7Z0O - chains E and N of the 10 polymer chains in the assembly; structure by electron microscopy, 2.80 A resolution.

== Chain E ==
Protein: RNA polymerase I-specific transcription initiation factor RRN9
Organism: Saccharomyces cerevisiae
Reference sequence: P53437 (RRN9_YEAST); residue numbers follow UniProt; this construct covers 1-365
Sequence (366 residues; each row starts with the number of its first residue; numbering starts at 0):
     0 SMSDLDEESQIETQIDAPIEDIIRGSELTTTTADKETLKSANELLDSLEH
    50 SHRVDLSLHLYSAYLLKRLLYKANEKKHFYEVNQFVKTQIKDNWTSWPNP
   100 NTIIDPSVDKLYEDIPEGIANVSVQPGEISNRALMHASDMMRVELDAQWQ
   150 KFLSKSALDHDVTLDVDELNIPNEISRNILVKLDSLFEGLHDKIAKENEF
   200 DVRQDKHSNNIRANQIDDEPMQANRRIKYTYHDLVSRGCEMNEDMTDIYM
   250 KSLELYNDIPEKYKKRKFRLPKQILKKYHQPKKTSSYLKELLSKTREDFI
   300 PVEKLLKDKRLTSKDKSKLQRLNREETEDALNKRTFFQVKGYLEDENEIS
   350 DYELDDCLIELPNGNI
Disordered / not traced: 0-34, 116-122, 209-226, 361-365
Sequence notes: expression tag (0)
What the authors report for this chain:
  - binding site for Non-template DNA (chain N): Arg295, Lys308

== Chain N ==
Molecule: Non-template DNA
Sequence (151 nucleotides; row label = number of the first residue in the row; numbers below 1 keep their minus sign (DG-190 is residue -190)):
  -190 GAAAAAAAAAATATACGCTAAGATTTTTGGAGAATAGCTTAAATTGAAGT
  -140 TTTTCTCGGCGAGAAATACGTAGTTAAGGCAGAGCGACAGAGAGGGCAAA
   -90 AGAAAATAAAAGTAAGATTTTAGTTTGTAATGGGAGGGGGGGTTTAGTCA
   -40 T
Disordered / not traced: -190 to -91, -51 to -40

== Interface between chain E and chain N ==
Residue-residue contacts - 14 pairs, chain E then chain N:
  Leu290(E) with DA-61(N), phosphate contact
  Lys293(E) with DA-62(N), sugar contact
  Thr294(E) with DA-61(N), hydrogen bond to the phosphate
  Arg295(E) with DA-62(N), sugar contact
  Lys303(E) with DT-60(N), salt bridge to the phosphate
  Lys306(E) with DT-60(N), phosphate contact; DG-59(N), salt bridge to the phosphate
  Asp307(E) with DT-60(N), base contact
  Lys308(E) with DG-59(N), base contact; DG-58(N), hydrogen bond to the base; DG-57(N), hydrogen bond to the base
  Arg309(E) with DA-62(N), sugar contact; DA-61(N), salt bridge to the phosphate; DT-60(N), base contact
Interface residues without a listed pair, chain N (7 interface residues in all): DG-64

== Overview ==
Chain E and chain N form an interface of 9 and 7 residues respectively, with 3 hydrogen bonds and 3 salt
bridges. Polar pairs include Lys308(E)-DG-58(N), Lys308(E)-DG-57(N) and Thr294(E)-DA-61(N). The paper reports
a binding site for Non-template DNA (chain N) at Arg295(E) and Lys308(E).
Here chain E is RNA polymerase I-specific transcription initiation factor RRN9 (Saccharomyces cerevisiae) and
chain N is Non-template DNA. Entry 7Z0O (Structure of transcription factor UAF in complex with TBP and 35S
rRNA promoter DNA) was determined by electron microscopy.
